PDB entry 4Z4M | X-ray diffraction, 2.15 A resolution | chains A and B

# Chain A (and B)
Molecule: Green fluorescent protein, Tax1-binding protein 1
Source organism: Aequorea victoria
Notes: fragment: ubz2; chain B of this document is another copy of the same molecule, construct and numbering; everything in this record applies to it too
Reference sequence: chimeric construct of P42212, Q86VP1: residues 1-232 from P42212 (GFP_AEQVI) positions 1-228 (offset varies); residues 235-261 from Q86VP1 positions 755-781 (UniProt number = residue number + 520)
Sequence (260 residues; numbered -2 to 261; 4 numbers in that range are skipped by the numbering (no residue carries them; nothing is unmodelled there); the number before each row is that of its first residue; numbers below 1 keep their minus sign (Gly-2 is residue -2)):
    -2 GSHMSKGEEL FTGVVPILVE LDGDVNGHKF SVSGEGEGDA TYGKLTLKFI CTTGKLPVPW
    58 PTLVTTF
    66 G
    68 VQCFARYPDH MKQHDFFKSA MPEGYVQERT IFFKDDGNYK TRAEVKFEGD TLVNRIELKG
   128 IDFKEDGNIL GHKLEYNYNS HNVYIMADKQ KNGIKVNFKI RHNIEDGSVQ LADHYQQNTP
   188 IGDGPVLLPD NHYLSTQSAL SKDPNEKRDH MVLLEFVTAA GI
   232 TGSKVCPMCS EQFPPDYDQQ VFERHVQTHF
Not modelled in the structure: -2 to 0, 232-234
Differences from the reference sequence: expression tag (-2 to 0); chromophore (66, 66, 66); engineered mutation Ala72 (Ser in P42212); linker (233-234)
Modified residues: Gly66 (chromophore; CR2)
Covalent attachments: covalent link Phe64-Gly66; covalent link Gly66-Val68
Bound ions: Zn2+: Cys237, Cys240, His256, His260
Curated features (UniProtKB/Swiss-Prot):
  - binding site (Zn(2+)): Cys237, Cys240, His256, His260

# How chain A and chain B interact
Pairs across the interface - 43 pairs, chain A then chain B:
  Tyr39(A) - Pro211(B)
  Tyr39(A) - Asn212(B)
  Lys52(A) - Glu242(B)  salt bridge
  Lys52(A) - Gln243(B)  hydrogen bond (side chain-backbone)
  Lys52(A) - Phe244(B)
  Leu137(A) - Ser241(B)
  His139(A) - Ser241(B)
  His139(A) - Gln243(B)
  Glu142(A) - Asn149(B)
  Tyr143(A) - Gln204(B)
  Asn144(A) - Ser147(B)
  Asn144(A) - Gln204(B)
  Tyr145(A) - Ser147(B)  hydrogen bond (backbone-side chain)
  Tyr145(A) - Gln204(B)
  Asn146(A) - Asn146(B)
  Asn146(A) - Ser147(B)  hydrogen bond (side chain-backbone)
  Ser147(A) - Asn144(B)
  Ser147(A) - Tyr145(B)  hydrogen bond (side chain-backbone)
  Ser147(A) - Asn146(B)  hydrogen bond (backbone-side chain)
  Ser147(A) - Asn170(B)
  Asn149(A) - Glu142(B)
  Arg168(A) - Arg168(B)
  Gln204(A) - Tyr143(B)
  Gln204(A) - Asn144(B)
  Gln204(A) - Ala206(B)
  Gln204(A) - Leu207(B)  hydrogen bond (side chain-backbone)
  Ser205(A) - Gln204(B)
  Ala206(A) - Gln204(B)
  Ala206(A) - Phe223(B)  hydrophobic
  Leu207(A) - Gln204(B)  hydrogen bond (backbone-side chain)
  Ser208(A) - Phe223(B)
  Pro211(A) - Thr38(B)
  Pro211(A) - Tyr39(B)
  Asn212(A) - Tyr39(B)
  Leu221(A) - Leu221(B)  hydrophobic
  Phe223(A) - Ala206(B)  hydrophobic
  Phe223(A) - Ser208(B)
  Ser241(A) - Leu137(B)
  Ser241(A) - His139(B)
  Glu242(A) - Lys52(B)  salt bridge
  Gln243(A) - Lys52(B)  hydrogen bond (backbone-side chain)
  Gln243(A) - His139(B)
  Phe244(A) - Lys52(B)
Also at the interface, not in a pair above, chain A (31 interface residues in all): Thr38, Glu132, Gly138, Asn170, Lys209, Asp210
Also at the interface, not in a pair above, chain B (30 interface residues in all): Gly138, Ser205, Lys209, Asp210

# Summary
31 residues of chain A face 30 of chain B across their interface; the contacts include 8 hydrogen bonds and 2
salt bridges. Polar contacts include Lys52(A)-Glu242(B), Lys52(A)-Gln243(B) and Tyr145(A)-Ser147(B).
Cys237(A), Cys240(A), His256(A) and His260(A) coordinate Zn2+. UniProt lists 4 Zn2+-binding residues on chain
A.
Chain A and chain B are both Green fluorescent protein, Tax1-binding protein 1 (Aequorea victoria); the
structure, Crystal structure of GFP-TAX1BP1 UBZ2 domain fusion protein, was determined by X-ray diffraction,
deposited together with 4Z4K, 3WUP and 3VHS.
